PDB entry 4HQU | X-ray diffraction, 2.20 A resolution | chains A and C

Chain A:
Molecule: Platelet-derived growth factor subunit B
Source organism: Homo sapiens
Notes: fragment: pdgf-bb
UniProt: P01127 (PDGFB_HUMAN); residues 1-109 here correspond to UniProt positions 82-190 (UniProt number = residue number + 81)
Sequence (109 residues; row label = number of the first residue in the row):
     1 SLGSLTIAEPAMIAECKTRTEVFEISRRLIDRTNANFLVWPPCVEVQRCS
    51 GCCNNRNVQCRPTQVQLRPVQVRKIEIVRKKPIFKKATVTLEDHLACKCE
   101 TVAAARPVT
Disordered / not traced: 1-6, 102-109
Cystine bridges: Cys16-Cys60, Cys43-Cys52, Cys49-Cys97, Cys53-Cys99
Swiss-Prot annotation at these positions:
  - site (Involved in receptor binding): Arg27, Ile30
What the authors report for this chain:
  - self-association interface (contacts with another copy of this molecule); pairs are residue here / residue on that copy: Glu24-Arg56 (salt bridge)

Chain C:
Molecule: SOMAmer SL5
Sequence (24 nucleotides; numbered 1 to 24; the number before each row is that of its first residue):
     1 XXXCXGXXACXCGCGXXXAXXGCX
Modified residues: DUZ (5-(benzylcarbamoyl)-2'-deoxyuridine 5'-(dihydrogen phosphate)) at position 1, DUZ (5-(benzylcarbamoyl)-2'-deoxyuridine 5'-(dihydrogen phosphate)) at position 2, A2M (2'-O-methyladenosine 5'-(dihydrogen phosphate)) at position 3, PE6 (phosphoryl-hexaethylene glycol) at position 5, DUZ (5-(benzylcarbamoyl)-2'-deoxyuridine 5'-(dihydrogen phosphate)) at position 7, DUZ (5-(benzylcarbamoyl)-2'-deoxyuridine 5'-(dihydrogen phosphate)) at position 8, A2M (2'-O-methyladenosine 5'-(dihydrogen phosphate)) at position 11, DUZ (5-(benzylcarbamoyl)-2'-deoxyuridine 5'-(dihydrogen phosphate)) at position 16, UPE (2'-deoxy-5-[(2-phenylethyl)carbamoyl]uridine 5'-(dihydrogen phosphate)) at position 17, 18Q (2'-deoxy-5-[(thiophen-2-ylmethyl)carbamoyl]uridine 5'-(dihydrogen phosphate)) at position 18, DUZ (5-(benzylcarbamoyl)-2'-deoxyuridine 5'-(dihydrogen phosphate)) at position 20, A2M (2'-O-methyladenosine 5'-(dihydrogen phosphate)) at position 21, 18M (2'-O-methylguanosine 3',5'-bis(dihydrogen phosphate)) at position 24
Bound ions: Na+: DC10, DG22

Chain A / chain C interface:
Pairs across the interface (37):
  Glu24(A) with DUZ_1(C)
  Arg27(A) with DUZ_1(C); DUZ_2(C), sugar contact
  Ala35(A) with DUZ_2(C), sugar contact
  Asn36(A) with DUZ_2(C), phosphate contact; A2M_3(C), phosphate contact
  Phe37(A) with DUZ_2(C), sugar contact
  Leu38(A) with DUZ_1(C); DUZ_2(C), base contact; DUZ_8(C), base contact; UPE_17(C), base contact
  Val39(A) with DUZ_1(C); UPE_17(C), base contact
  Trp40(A) with DUZ_1(C); DUZ_16(C), base contact; UPE_17(C), base contact
  Pro42(A) with DUZ_1(C)
  Arg73(A) with DUZ_16(C), sugar contact; UPE_17(C), salt bridge to the phosphate; 18Q_18(C), base contact
  Lys74(A) with 18Q_18(C), base contact
  Ile75(A) with DUZ_8(C), base contact; UPE_17(C), base contact; 18Q_18(C), base contact
  Ile77(A) with DUZ_2(C), sugar contact; DUZ_20(C), base contact
  Lys80(A) with DUZ_8(C), base contact; DUZ_20(C), base contact
  Pro82(A) with DA19(C), base contact; DUZ_20(C), base contact
  Ile83(A) with DA19(C), base contact
  Phe84(A) with UPE_17(C), base contact; 18Q_18(C), base contact; DA19(C), hydrogen bond to the base; DUZ_20(C), base contact
  Lys85(A) with 18Q_18(C), base contact
  Lys86(A) with 18Q_18(C), base contact
Other interface residues (no listed pair), chain A (20 interface residues in all): Cys43
The authors on this interface:
  - interface residues, chain A: Glu24(A), Arg27(A), Ala35(A), Asn36(A), Phe37(A), Leu38(A), Val39(A), Trp40(A), Pro42(A), Cys43(A), Arg73(A), Lys74(A), Ile75(A), Ile77(A), Lys80(A), Pro82(A), Ile83(A), Phe84(A), Lys85(A), Lys86(A)

In short:
The interface between chain A and chain C involves 20 residues on one side and 9 on the other; the contacts
include 1 hydrogen bond and 1 salt bridge. Among the polar pairs are Phe84(A)-DA19(C) and Arg73(A)-UPE_17(C).
The paper reports interface residues Glu24(A), Arg27(A) and Ala35(A) among others; a self-association
interface involving Glu24(A), Cys43(A) and Arg56(A).
Chain A is Platelet-derived growth factor subunit B (Homo sapiens) and chain C is SOMAmer SL5; the structure,
Crystal structure of human PDGF-BB in complex with a modified nucleotide aptamer (SOMAmer SL5), was determined
by X-ray diffraction (same publication as 4HQX).
